Entry 7K23 (electron microscopy, 3.30 A resolution); this record covers chains L2 and H2 of the 15 polymer chains in the assembly.

[Chain L2]
Protein: 8A7H5 Fab light chain
From: Rattus norvegicus
Notes: antibody fragment or engineered binder
Amino-acid sequence (109 residues; numbered 1 to 109; the number before each row is that of its first residue):
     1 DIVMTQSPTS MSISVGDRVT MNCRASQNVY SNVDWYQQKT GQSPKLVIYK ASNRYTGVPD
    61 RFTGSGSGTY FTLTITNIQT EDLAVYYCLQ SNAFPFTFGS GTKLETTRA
Not modelled in the structure: 99-109
Disulfides: Cys23-Cys88

[Chain H2]
Protein: 8A7H5 Fab heavy chain
From: Rattus norvegicus
Notes: antibody fragment or engineered binder
Amino-acid sequence (117 residues; each row starts with the number of its first residue):
     1 EESGGGLVQP GKSLKLSCSA SGFTFSSYGM HWIRQVPGKG LDWVAYISSA SDTFYADAVK
    61 ERFTISRDNA KNTLYLRLNS LKSEDTAIYY CARTRYPTDH FYDWFPYWGQ GTLVTVS
Not modelled in the structure: 1-13, 113-117
Disulfides: Cys18-Cys91

[Chain L2 / chain H2 interface]
Contacting residue pairs - 36 pairs, chain L2 then chain H2:
  Asp1(L2) - Asp57(H2)
  Asp34(L2) - Trp104(H2)
  Tyr36(L2) - Phe105(H2)  hydrogen bond (side chain-backbone)
  Tyr36(L2) - Trp108(H2)  hydrogen bond
  Gln38(L2) - Gln35(H2)  hydrogen bond
  Gln38(L2) - Tyr90(H2)
  Ser43(L2) - Tyr90(H2)
  Ser43(L2) - Gly109(H2)  hydrogen bond (side chain-backbone)
  Ser43(L2) - Gln110(H2)  hydrogen bond (side chain-backbone)
  Pro44(L2) - Leu41(H2)  hydrophobic
  Pro44(L2) - Tyr90(H2)
  Pro44(L2) - Trp108(H2)  hydrogen bond (backbone-side chain)
  Leu46(L2) - Trp104(H2)  hydrophobic
  Leu46(L2) - Pro106(H2)  hydrophobic
  Tyr49(L2) - Trp104(H2)  hydrophobic
  Lys50(L2) - Tyr102(H2)
  Lys50(L2) - Trp104(H2)
  Tyr55(L2) - Tyr107(H2)
  Tyr87(L2) - Gln35(H2)  hydrogen bond
  Tyr87(L2) - Gly40(H2)
  Tyr87(L2) - Leu41(H2)  hydrophobic
  Leu89(L2) - Phe105(H2)  hydrophobic
  Ser91(L2) - Tyr102(H2)
  Phe94(L2) - Trp43(H2)  hydrophobic
  Phe94(L2) - Tyr46(H2)  hydrophobic
  Phe94(L2) - Phe54(H2)  hydrophobic
  Phe94(L2) - Phe101(H2)  hydrophobic
  Pro95(L2) - Trp43(H2)  hydrophobic
  Pro95(L2) - Tyr55(H2)
  Pro95(L2) - Ala56(H2)  hydrophobic
  Phe96(L2) - His31(H2)
  Phe96(L2) - Trp43(H2)
  Phe96(L2) - Tyr102(H2)  hydrophobic
  Phe98(L2) - Ile33(H2)  hydrophobic
  Phe98(L2) - Leu41(H2)
  Phe98(L2) - Trp108(H2)  hydrophobic
Also at the interface, not in a pair above, chain L2 (20 interface residues in all): Gln42, Asn92, Ala93
Also at the interface, not in a pair above, chain H2 (22 interface residues in all): Asp42

[Summary]
20 residues of chain L2 face 22 of chain H2 across their interface, with 7 hydrogen bonds. Polar contacts
include Tyr36(L2)-Phe105(H2), Tyr36(L2)-Trp108(H2) and Gln38(L2)-Gln35(H2).
Here chain L2 is 8A7H5 Fab light chain and chain H2 is 8A7H5 Fab heavy chain, both from Rattus norvegicus.
Entry 7K23 (Murine polyomavirus hexavalent capsomer with 8A7H5 Fab, subparticle reconstruction) was determined
by electron microscopy (same publication as 7K22, 7K24 and 7K25).
